8VCJ - chains E and H of the 11 polymer chains in the assembly; structure by electron microscopy, 3.32 A resolution.

== Chain E ==
Protein: Transposon Tn7 transposition protein TnsC
Organism: Escherichia coli
UniProt: P05846 (TNSC_ECOLX); residues 1-503 here = UniProt positions 1-503
Amino-acid sequence (523 residues; each row starts with the number of its first residue):
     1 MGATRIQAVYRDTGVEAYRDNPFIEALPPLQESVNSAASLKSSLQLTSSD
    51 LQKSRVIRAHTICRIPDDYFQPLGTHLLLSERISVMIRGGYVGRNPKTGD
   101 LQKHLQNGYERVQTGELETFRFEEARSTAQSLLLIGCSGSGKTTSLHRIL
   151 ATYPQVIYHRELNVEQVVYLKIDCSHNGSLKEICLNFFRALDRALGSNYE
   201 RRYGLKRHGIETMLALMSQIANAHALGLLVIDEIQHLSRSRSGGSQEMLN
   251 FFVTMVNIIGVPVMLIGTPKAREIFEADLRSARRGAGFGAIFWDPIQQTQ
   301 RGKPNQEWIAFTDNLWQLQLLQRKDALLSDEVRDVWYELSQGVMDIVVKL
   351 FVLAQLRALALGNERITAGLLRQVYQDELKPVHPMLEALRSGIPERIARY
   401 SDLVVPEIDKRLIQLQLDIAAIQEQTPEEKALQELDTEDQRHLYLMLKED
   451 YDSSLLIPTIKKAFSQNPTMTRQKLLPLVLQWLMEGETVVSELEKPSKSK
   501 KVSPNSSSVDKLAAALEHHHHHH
Unresolved in the structure: 1-3, 486-523
Sequence notes: engineered mutation Gly-2 (Ser in P05846); expression tag (504-523)
Residues lining bound ligands: ADP (adenosine-5'-diphosphate): Pro-66, Tyr-69, Phe-70, Gln-71, Leu-73, His-76, Ser-138, Gly-139, Ser-140, Gly-141, Lys-142, Thr-143, Thr-144, Phe-311, Met-344, Asp-345, Val-348, Lys-349

== Chain H ==
Molecule: 50-nt DNA strand
Sequence (50 nucleotides; each row starts with the number of its first residue):
     1 ATACTGTGGACCAGAACCCTGATAAATGCAACGCTCATAGCGGGCAGACG

== Chain E / chain H interface ==
Residue-residue contacts (6):
  Arg-207(E) / DC32(H)  salt bridge to the phosphate
  Arg-239(E) / DC41(H)  sugar contact
  Gly-243(E) / DG40(H)  sugar contact
  Gly-244(E) / DG40(H)  phosphate contact
  Gly-244(E) / DC41(H)  phosphate contact
  Ser-245(E) / DC41(H)  phosphate contact
Interface residues without a listed pair, chain E (6 interface residues in all): Ser-240
Interface residues without a listed pair, chain H (4 interface residues in all): DG42

== In short ==
6 residues of chain E and 4 residues of chain H are in contact, with 1 salt bridge. Its one salt-bridged
contact is Arg-207(E)/DC32(H). Ligands of chain E: ADP.
Here chain E is Transposon Tn7 transposition protein TnsC (Escherichia coli) and chain H is a 50-nt DNA
strand. Entry 8VCJ (CryoEM structure of the TnsC(1-503)-TnsD(1-318)-DNA complex in a 7:2:1 stoichiometry from
E. coli Tn7 bound to ...) was determined by electron microscopy together with 8GLU, 8GLW, 8GLX and 8VCT from
the same study.
